Entry 7B7C (X-ray diffraction, 1.55 A resolution); this record covers chain A.

[Chain A]
Molecule: PLL lectin
Source organism: Photorhabdus laumondii
UniProt: A0A329WTS5 (A0A329WTS5_9GAMM); residues 1-368 here correspond to UniProt positions 8-375 (UniProt number = residue number + 7)
Sequence (381 residues; row label = number of the first residue in the row):
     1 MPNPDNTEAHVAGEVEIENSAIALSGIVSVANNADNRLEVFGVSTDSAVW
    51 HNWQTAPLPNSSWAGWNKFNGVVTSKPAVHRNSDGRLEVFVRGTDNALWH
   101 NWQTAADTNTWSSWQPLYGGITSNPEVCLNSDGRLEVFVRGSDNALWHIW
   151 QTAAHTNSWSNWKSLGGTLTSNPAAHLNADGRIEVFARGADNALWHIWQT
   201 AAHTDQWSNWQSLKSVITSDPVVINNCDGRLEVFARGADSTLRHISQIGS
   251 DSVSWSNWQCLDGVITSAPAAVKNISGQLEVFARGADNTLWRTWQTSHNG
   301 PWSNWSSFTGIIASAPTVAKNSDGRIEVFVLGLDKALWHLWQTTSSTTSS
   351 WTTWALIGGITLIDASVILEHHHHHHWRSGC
Not modelled in the structure: 1-16, 371-381
Differences from the reference sequence: conflict H10 (Tyr17 in A0A329WTS5), V139 (Ala146 in A0A329WTS5); expression tag (369-381)
Cystine bridges: C260 forms a disulfide with the same residue of a neighbouring copy of this chain
Small-molecule neighbours:
  - alpha-L-fucopyranose (FUC), molecule 1: G71, V72, V73, V91, G93, T94, D95, W99, W114
  - alpha-L-fucopyranose (FUC), molecule 2: G119, G120, I121, V139, G141, S142, D143, W147, W162
  - alpha-L-fucopyranose / beta-L-fucopyranose, molecule 1: G71, V72, V73, V91, G93, T94, D95, W99, W114
  - alpha-L-fucopyranose / beta-L-fucopyranose, molecule 2: G119, G120, I121, V139, G141, S142, D143, W147, W162
  - beta-L-fucopyranose (FUL), molecule 1: G71, V72, V73, G93, T94, D95, W99, W114
  - beta-L-fucopyranose (FUL), molecule 2: G119, G120, I121, V139, G141, S142, D143, W147, W162
  - beta-L-fucopyranose (FUL), molecule 3: G167, T168, G189, A190, D191, W195, W210
  - beta-L-fucopyranose (FUL), molecule 4: G310, I311, I312, V330, G332, L333, D334, W338, W354

[Summary]
Bound to chain A: 4 copies of beta-L-fucopyranose, alpha-L-fucopyranose and a glycan.
Chain A is PLL lectin (Photorhabdus laumondii); the structure, Room temperature X-ray structure of
perdeuterated PLL lectin in complex with L-fucose, was determined by X-ray diffraction (same publication as
7BBC, 7B7E, 7B7F, 7BB4 and 7BBI).
